Entry 4YHH (X-ray diffraction, 3.42 A resolution); this record covers chains A and N of the 21 polymer chains in the assembly.

[Chain A]
Molecule: 16S ribosomal RNA
Source organism: Thermus thermophilus HB8
Sequence (1507 nucleotides; each row starts with the number of its first residue; note: 42 numbers in that range are skipped by the numbering (no residue carries them; nothing is unmodelled there); a row labelled like 190A-190L holds insertion residues (190A, then the next letters in order)):
     3 GUUGGAGAGUUUGAUCCUGGCUCAGGGUGAACGCUGGCGGCGUGCCUAAG
    53 ACAUGCAAGUCGUGCGGG
    73 CCGCGGGGUUUU
    88 ACUCCG
    95 UGGUC
   101 AGCGGCGGACGGGUGAGUAACGCGUGGGU
  129A G
   130 ACCUACCCGGAAGAGGGGGACAACCCGGGGAAACUCGGGCUAAUCCCCCA
   180 UGUGGACCCGC
190A-190L CCCUUGGGGUGU
   191 GUCCAAAGGGCUUU
   216 GCCCGCUUCCGGAUGGGCCCGCGUCCCAUCAGCUAGUUGGUGGGGUAAUG
   266 GCCCACCAAGGCGACGACGGGUAGCCGGUCUGAGAGGAUGGCCGGCCACA
   316 GGGGCACUGAGACACGGGCCCCACUCCUACGGGAGGCAGCAGUUAGGAAU
   366 CUUCCGCAAUGGGCGCAAGCCUGACGGAGCGACGCCGCUUGGAGGAAGAA
   416 GCCCUUCGGGGUGUAAACUCCUGAA
   442 CCCGGGACGAAACCCCCGACGA
   474 GGGGACUGACGGUACCGGG
   494 GUAAUAGCGCCGGCCAACUCCGUGCCAGCAGCCGCGGUAAUACGGAGGGC
   544 GCGAGCGUUACCCGGAUUCACUGGGCGUAAAGGGCGUGUAGGCGGCCUGG
   594 GGCGUCCCAUGUGAAAGACCACGGCUCAACCGUGGGGGAGCGUGGGAUAC
   644 GCUCAGGCUAGACGGUGGGAGAGGGUGGUGGAAUUCCCGGAGUAGCGGUG
   694 AAAUGCGCAGAUACCGGGAGGAACGCCGAUGGCGAAGGCAGCCACCUGGU
   744 CCACCCGUGACGCUGAGGCGCGAAAGCGUGGGGAGCAAACCGGAUUAGAU
   794 ACCCGGGUAGUCCACGCCCUAAACGAUGCGCGCUAGGUCUCUGGGUCU
   848 CCUGGGGGCCGAAGCUAACGCGUUAAGCGCGCCGCCUGGGGAGUACGGCC
   898 GCAAGGCUGAAACUCAAAGGAAUUGACGGGGGCCCGCACAAGCGGUGGAG
   948 CAUGUGGUUUAAUUCGAAGCAACGCGAAGAACCUUACCAGGCCUUGACAU
   998 GCUAGG
 1003A G
  1004 AACCCGGGUGAAAGCCUGGGGUGCCCC
1030A-1030D GCGA
  1031 GGGGAGCCCUAGCACAGGUGCUGCAUGGCCGUCGUCAGCUCGUGCCGUGA
  1081 GGUGUUGGGUUAAGUCCCGCAACGAGCGCAACCCCCGCCGUUAGUUGCCA
  1131 GCGGUUCGGCCGGGCACUCUAACGGGACUGCCCGCGAAA
  1171 GCGGGAGGAAGGAGGGGACGACGUCUGGUCAGCAUGGCCCUUACGGCCUG
  1221 GGCGACACACGUGCUACAAUGCCCACUACAAAGCGAUGCCACCCGGCAAC
  1271 GGGGAGCUAAUCGCAAAAAGGUGGGCCCAGUUCGGAUUGGGGUCUGCAAC
  1321 CCGACCCCAUGAAGCCGGAAUCGCUAGUAAUCGCGGAUCAG
 1361A C
  1362 CAUGCCGCGGUGAAUACGUUCCCGGGCCUUGUACACACCGCCCGUCACGC
  1412 CAUGGGAGCGGGCUCUACCCGAAGUCGCCGGG
  1446 AGCCUACGGG
  1459 CAGGCGCCGAGGGUAGGGCCCGUGACUGGGGCGAAGUCGUAACAAGGUAG
  1509 CUGUACCGGAAGGUGCGGCUGGAU
Ion coordination: Mg2+ site 1 near G21 (its only coordinating residue here); Mg2+ site 2 near C48 (its only coordinating residue here); Mg2+ site 3 near A53 (its only coordinating residue here); Mg2+ site 4 near A195 (its only coordinating residue here); Mg2+ site 5 near G289 (its only coordinating residue here); Mg2+ site 6 near G297 (its only coordinating residue here); Mg2+ site 7: G299, G558; Mg2+ site 8: C307, C308; Mg2+ site 9 near A315 (its only coordinating residue here); Mg2+ site 10 near C352 (its only coordinating residue here); Mg2+ site 11: G450, A452; Mg2+ site 12: G506, A509, A510; 36 more Mg2+ sites not listed
Residues lining bound ligands: tigecycline (T1C): U531, A965, G966, U1052, G1053, C1054, A1055, C1195, U1196, G1197, G1198
What the authors report for this chain:
  - binding site for tigecycline: C1054, C1195, G1198
  - Mg2+ coordination: G966, C1054
  - conformationally variable residues: C1054
  - binding site for Mg2+: G966

[Chain N]
Protein: 30S ribosomal protein S14 type Z
Source organism: Thermus thermophilus HB8
Reference sequence: Q5SHQ1 (RS14Z_THET8); residue numbers follow UniProt; this construct covers 2-61
Sequence (60 residues; numbered 2 to 61; the number before each row is that of its first residue):
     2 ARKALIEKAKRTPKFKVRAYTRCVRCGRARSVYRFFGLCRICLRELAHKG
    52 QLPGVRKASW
Ion coordination: Zn2+: Cys-24, Cys-27, Cys-40

[How chain A and chain N interact]
Residue-residue contacts (76):
  G973(A) / Arg-29(N)  hydrogen bond to the phosphate
  G973(A) / Arg-41(N)  hydrogen bond to the phosphate
  A974(A) / Arg-29(N)  salt bridge to the phosphate
  A974(A) / Arg-31(N)  base contact
  A974(A) / Ser-32(N)  phosphate contact
  A974(A) / Arg-41(N)  salt bridge to the phosphate
  A975(A) / Ser-32(N)  hydrogen bond to the sugar
  A975(A) / Tyr-34(N)  hydrogen bond to the base
  G976(A) / Arg-31(N)  phosphate contact
  G976(A) / Ser-32(N)  phosphate contact
  G976(A) / Val-33(N)  phosphate contact
  A977(A) / Arg-31(N)  salt bridge to the phosphate
  C979(A) / Val-18(N)  base contact
  C979(A) / Arg-19(N)  base contact
  C980(A) / Val-18(N)  base contact
  C980(A) / Arg-19(N)  base contact
  C980(A) / Tyr-21(N)  sugar contact
  U981(A) / Leu-6(N)  phosphate contact
  U981(A) / Lys-9(N)  salt bridge to the phosphate
  U981(A) / Tyr-21(N)  sugar contact
  U981(A) / Arg-23(N)  phosphate contact
  U982(A) / Arg-23(N)  salt bridge to the phosphate
  U982(A) / Arg-31(N)  base contact
  A983(A) / Arg-3(N)  salt bridge to the phosphate
  A983(A) / Leu-6(N)  phosphate contact
  A994(A) / Ala-5(N)  base contact
  A994(A) / Glu-8(N)  sugar contact
  C995(A) / Glu-8(N)  sugar contact
  A1016(A) / Lys-15(N)  salt bridge to the phosphate
  G1047(A) / Arg-3(N)  phosphate contact
  G1047(A) / Lys-4(N)  salt bridge to the phosphate
  G1048(A) / Ala-2(N)  phosphate contact
  G1048(A) / Arg-3(N)  phosphate contact
  G1048(A) / Lys-4(N)  hydrogen bond to the phosphate
  U1049(A) / Ala-2(N)  hydrogen bond to the base
  U1049(A) / Arg-3(N)  sugar contact
  C1059(A) / Arg-45(N)  hydrogen bond to the phosphate
  C1060(A) / Arg-45(N)  salt bridge to the phosphate
  C1114(A) / Ser-60(N)  hydrogen bond to the sugar
  C1115(A) / Trp-61(N)  sugar contact
  G1186(A) / Trp-61(N)  hydrogen bond to the base
  G1187(A) / Ser-60(N)  base contact
  G1187(A) / Trp-61(N)  sugar contact
  A1188(A) / Lys-58(N)  hydrogen bond to the sugar
  A1188(A) / Ser-60(N)  sugar contact
  G1202(A) / Arg-26(N)  base contact
  G1202(A) / Cys-27(N)  hydrogen bond to the sugar
  G1202(A) / Arg-29(N)  salt bridge to the phosphate
  G1202(A) / Ile-42(N)  base contact
  G1202(A) / Glu-46(N)  hydrogen bond to the base
  C1203(A) / Ala-2(N)  phosphate contact
  C1203(A) / Cys-27(N)  sugar contact
  G1215(A) / Arg-3(N)  salt bridge to the phosphate
  G1216(A) / Arg-3(N)  salt bridge to the phosphate
  G1216(A) / Ala-5(N)  phosphate contact
  C1217(A) / Arg-3(N)  salt bridge to the phosphate
  C1217(A) / Ala-5(N)  phosphate contact
  C1217(A) / Lys-9(N)  phosphate contact
  C1218(A) / Lys-9(N)  salt bridge to the phosphate
  C1218(A) / Arg-12(N)  salt bridge to the phosphate
  U1219(A) / Arg-19(N)  salt bridge to the phosphate
  G1316(A) / Val-18(N)  phosphate contact
  C1317(A) / Phe-16(N)  stacking on the base
  C1317(A) / Lys-17(N)  hydrogen bond to the phosphate
  C1317(A) / Val-18(N)  phosphate contact
  A1318(A) / Val-18(N)  base contact
  A1357(A) / Tyr-34(N)  sugar contact
  U1358(A) / Val-33(N)  sugar contact
  U1358(A) / Tyr-34(N)  phosphate contact
  U1358(A) / Arg-35(N)  hydrogen bond to the phosphate
  C1359(A) / Thr-22(N)  phosphate contact
  C1359(A) / Val-33(N)  phosphate contact
  C1359(A) / Arg-35(N)  phosphate contact
  A1360(A) / Arg-35(N)  salt bridge to the phosphate
  G1368(A) / Trp-61(N)  hydrogen bond to the phosphate
  C1369(A) / Trp-61(N)  hydrogen bond to the phosphate
Other interface residues (no listed pair), chain A (41 interface residues in all): A1015, C1189
Other interface residues (no listed pair), chain N (35 interface residues in all): Ala-20, Gly-28, Cys-43, Ala-59

[In short]
The interface between chain A and chain N involves 41 residues on one side and 35 on the other; the contacts
include 16 hydrogen bonds, 17 salt bridges and 1 aromatic stacking contact. Polar pairs include
A975(A)/Tyr-34(N), U1049(A)/Ala-2(N) and G1186(A)/Trp-61(N). From the paper: a binding site for tigecycline at
C1054(A), C1195(A) and G1198(A); a binding site for Mg2+ at G966(A).
Here chain A is 16S ribosomal RNA and chain N is 30S ribosomal protein S14 type Z, both from Thermus
thermophilus HB8. Entry 4YHH (Crystal structure of the 30S ribosomal subunit from Thermus thermophilus in
complex with tigecycline) was determined by X-ray diffraction.
